Entry 6DZK (electron microscopy, 3.60 A resolution); this record covers chains A and N of the 23 polymer chains in the assembly.

# Chain A
Molecule: 16S rRNA
Source organism: Mycobacterium smegmatis str. MC2 155
Sequence (1511 nucleotides; numbered 7 to 1517; the number before each row is that of its first residue):
     7 UUUGGAGAGUUUGAUCCUGGCUCAGGACGAACGCUGGCGGCGUGCUUAAC
    57 ACAUGCAAGUCGAACGGAAAGGCCCUUUCGGGGGUACUCGAGUGGCGAAC
   107 GGGUGAGUAACACGUGGGUGAUCUGCCCUGCACUUUGGGAUAAGCCUGGG
   157 AAACUGGGUCUAAUACCGAAUACACCCUGCUGGUCGCAUGGCCUGGUAGG
   207 GGAAAGCUUUUGCGGUGUGGGAUGGGCCCGCGGCCUAUCAGCUUGUUGGU
   257 GGGGUGAUGGCCUACCAAGGCGACGACGGGUAGCCGGCCUGAGAGGGUGA
   307 CCGGCCACACUGGGACUGAGAUACGGCCCAGACUCCUACGGGAGGCAGCA
   357 GUGGGGAAUAUUGCACAAUGGGCGCAAGCCUGAUGCAGCGACGCCGCGUG
   407 AGGGAUGACGGCCUUCGGGUUGUAAACCUCUUUCAGCACAGACGAAGCGC
   457 AAGUGACGGUAUGUGCAGAAGAAGGACCGGCCAACUACGUGCCAGCAGCC
   507 GCGGUAAUACGUAGGGUCCGAGCGUUGUCCGGAAUUACUGGGCGUAAAGA
   557 GCUCGUAGGUGGUUUGUCGCGUUGUUCGUGAAAACUCACAGCUUAACUGU
   607 GGGCGUGCGGGCGAUACGGGCAGACUAGAGUACUGCAGGGGAGACUGGAA
   657 UUCCUGGUGUAGCGGUGGAAUGCGCAGAUAUCAGGAGGAACACCGGUGGC
   707 GAAGGCGGGUCUCUGGGCAGUAACUGACGCUGAGGAGCGAAAGCGUGGGG
   757 AGCGAACAGGAUUAGAUACCCUGGUAGUCCACGCCGUAAACGGUGGGUAC
   807 UAGGUGUGGGUUUCCUUCCUUGGGAUCCGUGCCGUAGCUAACGCAUUAAG
   857 UACCCCGCCUGGGGAGUACGGCCGCAAGGCUAAAACUCAAAGGAAUUGAC
   907 GGGGGCCCGCACAAGCGGCGGAGCAUGUGGAUUAAUUCGAUGCAACGCGA
   957 AGAACCUUACCUGGGUUUGACAUGCACAGGACGCCGGCAGAGAUGUCGGU
  1007 UCCCUUGUGGCCUGUGUGCAGGUGGUGCAUGGCUGUCGUCAGCUCGUGUC
  1057 GUGAGAUGUUGGGUUAAGUCCCGCAACGAGCGCAACCCUUGUCUCAUGUU
  1107 GCCAGCACGUUAUGGUGGGGACUCGUGAGAGACUGCCGGGGUCAACUCGG
  1157 AGGAAGGUGGGGAUGACGUCAAGUCAUCAUGCCCCUUAUGUCCAGGGCUU
  1207 CACACAUGCUACAAUGGCCGGUACAAAGGGCUGCGAUGCCGUGAGGUGGA
  1257 GCGAAUCCUUUCAAAGCCGGUCUCAGUUCGGAUCGGGGUCUGCAACUCGA
  1307 CCCCGUGAAGUCGGAGUCGCUAGUAAUCGCAGAUCAGCAACGCUGCGGUG
  1357 AAUACGUUCCCGGGCCUUGUACACACCGCCCGUCACGUCAUGAAAGUCGG
  1407 UAACACCCGAAGCCGGUGGCCUAACCCUUGUGGAGGGAGCCGUCGAAGGU
  1457 GGGAUCGGCGAUUGGGACGAAGUCGUAACAAGGUAGCCGUACCGGAAGGU
  1507 GCGGCUGGAUC

# Chain N
Molecule: 30S ribosomal protein S14
Source organism: Mycobacterium smegmatis (strain ATCC 700084 / mc(2)155)
UniProt: A0R550 (RS14_MYCS2); residues 2-101 here = UniProt positions 2-101
Chain sequence (100 residues; each row starts with the number of its first residue):
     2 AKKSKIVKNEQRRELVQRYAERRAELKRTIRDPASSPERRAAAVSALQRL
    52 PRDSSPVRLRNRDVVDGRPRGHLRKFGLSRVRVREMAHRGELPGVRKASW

# How chain A and chain N interact
Contacting residue pairs (72; chain A residue first):
  G955(A) with Arg69(N), hydrogen bond to the sugar; Arg81(N), hydrogen bond to the phosphate
  A956(A) with Arg69(N), salt bridge to the phosphate; Arg71(N), hydrogen bond to the base; Arg81(N), salt bridge to the phosphate
  A957(A) with Gly72(N), hydrogen bond to the phosphate
  G958(A) with Arg71(N), phosphate contact; Gly72(N), hydrogen bond to the phosphate
  A959(A) with Arg61(N), salt bridge to the phosphate; Arg71(N), salt bridge to the phosphate
  C961(A) with Val58(N), base contact; Arg59(N), hydrogen bond to the base
  C962(A) with Arg13(N), sugar contact; Val58(N), base contact; Arg59(N), base contact; Leu60(N), base contact
  U963(A) with Lys6(N), salt bridge to the phosphate; Arg61(N), hydrogen bond to the sugar; Arg63(N), hydrogen bond to the phosphate
  U964(A) with Lys6(N), sugar contact; Pro70(N), phosphate contact; Arg71(N), base contact
  A965(A) with Lys6(N), salt bridge to the phosphate
  A976(A) with Ser5(N), base contact
  C977(A) with Lys4(N), base contact; Val8(N), sugar contact
  C990(A) with Arg19(N), salt bridge to the phosphate
  C991(A) with Tyr20(N), hydrogen bond to the phosphate; Arg24(N), phosphate contact
  G992(A) with Arg24(N), salt bridge to the phosphate
  G1027(A) with Lys4(N), salt bridge to the phosphate
  G1028(A) with Lys3(N), phosphate contact; Lys4(N), hydrogen bond to the phosphate
  U1029(A) with Ala2(N), base contact; Lys3(N), hydrogen bond to the sugar
  G1038(A) with Glu86(N), sugar contact
  C1039(A) with Arg85(N), phosphate contact
  U1040(A) with Arg85(N), salt bridge to the phosphate
  C1094(A) with Ser100(N), hydrogen bond to the base
  U1095(A) with Trp101(N), hydrogen bond to the sugar
  G1168(A) with Ser100(N), base contact
  A1169(A) with Lys98(N), sugar contact
  U1170(A) with Lys98(N), salt bridge to the phosphate
  U1183(A) with Asp67(N), hydrogen bond to the sugar; Arg69(N), hydrogen bond to the sugar; Val82(N), base contact; Arg83(N), base contact
  C1184(A) with Asp67(N), sugar contact; Arg83(N), hydrogen bond to the sugar
  U1197(A) with Lys3(N), salt bridge to the phosphate
  C1198(A) with Ser5(N), phosphate contact; Lys9(N), salt bridge to the phosphate
  C1199(A) with Lys9(N), salt bridge to the phosphate
  A1200(A) with Arg53(N), salt bridge to the phosphate; Arg59(N), salt bridge to the phosphate
  G1201(A) with Arg53(N), salt bridge to the phosphate
  U1253(A) with Asp33(N), phosphate contact
  G1298(A) with Arg32(N), salt bridge to the phosphate; Ser56(N), hydrogen bond to the phosphate
  C1299(A) with Arg29(N), salt bridge to the phosphate; Arg53(N), base contact; Ser56(N), hydrogen bond to the phosphate; Pro57(N), phosphate contact
  U1340(A) with His73(N), phosphate contact; Leu74(N), phosphate contact; Arg75(N), hydrogen bond to the phosphate
  C1341(A) with Asn62(N), hydrogen bond to the phosphate; Arg75(N), salt bridge to the phosphate
  A1342(A) with Val58(N), base contact; Arg75(N), salt bridge to the phosphate
  G1351(A) with Trp101(N), hydrogen bond to the phosphate
  C1352(A) with Trp101(N), phosphate contact
Other interface residues (no listed pair), chain A (42 interface residues in all): A1300
Other interface residues (no listed pair), chain N (43 interface residues in all): Gln12, Leu48, Gln49, Lys76

# Summary
The interface between chain A and chain N involves 42 residues on one side and 43 on the other, with 21
hydrogen bonds and 21 salt bridges. Polar contacts include A956(A)-Arg71(N), C961(A)-Arg59(N) and
C1094(A)-Ser100(N).
Here chain A is 16S rRNA (Mycobacterium smegmatis str. MC2 155) and chain N is 30S ribosomal protein S14
(Mycobacterium smegmatis (strain ATCC 700084 / mc(2)155)). Entry 6DZK (Cryo-EM Structure of Mycobacterium
smegmatis C(minus) 30S ribosomal subunit with MPY) was determined by electron microscopy (same publication as
6DZP and 6DZI).
